Entry 6IB8 (X-ray diffraction, 1.65 A resolution); this record covers chains A and B of the 3 polymer chains in the assembly.

[Chain A (and B)]
Name: Inositol-1-monophosphatase
Organism: Escherichia coli
Notes: EC 3.1.3.25; chain B of this document is another copy of the same molecule, construct and numbering; everything in this record applies to it too
UniProtKB: P0ADG4 (SUHB_ECOLI); residues 1-267 here = UniProt positions 1-267
Sequence (271 residues; each row starts with the number of its first residue; numbers below 1 keep their minus sign (Gly-3 is residue -3)):
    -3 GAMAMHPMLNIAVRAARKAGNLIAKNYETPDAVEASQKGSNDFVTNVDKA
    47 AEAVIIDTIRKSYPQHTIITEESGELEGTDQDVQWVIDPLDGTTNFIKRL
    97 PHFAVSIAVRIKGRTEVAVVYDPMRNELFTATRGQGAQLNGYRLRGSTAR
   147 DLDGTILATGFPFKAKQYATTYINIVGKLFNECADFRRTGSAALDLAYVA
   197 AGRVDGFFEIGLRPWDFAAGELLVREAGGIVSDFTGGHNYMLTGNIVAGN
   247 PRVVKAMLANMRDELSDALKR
Disordered / not traced: -3 to 0, 33-38, 266-267 (chain B: 267)
Sequence notes: expression tag (-3 to 0)
Metal / ion sites: Mg2+: Glu67, Asp84, Leu86
Curated features (UniProtKB/Swiss-Prot):
  - binding site (Mg(2+)): Glu67, Asp84, Leu86
  - binding site (substrate): Glu67, Leu86 to Thr89, Arg183, Asp212
  - mutagenesis: Asp87 (D87N: Loss of IMPase activity, still complements dnaB121 helicase mutation), Arg139 (R139C: In suhB10; decreases polypeptide chain elongation rate, grows at 30 but not 25 degrees Celsius; when associated with A-250), Gly173 (G173V: No growth at 30 degrees Celsius, IMPase activity not inhibited by RNA polymerase (RNAP)), Arg183 (R183A: Some growth at 30 degrees Celsius, greater IMPase activity, partially inhibited by RNAP), Arg184 (R184A: Grows at 30 degrees Celsius, makes more dimer, partially inhibited by RNAP, crystallizes; R184I: No growth at 30 degrees Celsius, IMPase activity not inhibited by RNAP), Val250 (V250A: In suhB10; decreases polypeptide chain elongation rate, grows at 30 but not 25 degrees Celsius; when associated with C-139), Lys251 to Leu254 (3-fold decreased affinity for NusA, less efficient in delaying or suppressing Rho-dependent transcription termination)

[Chain A / chain B interface]
Residue-residue contacts (62; chain A residue first):
  Tyr23(A) - Arg199(B)  hydrogen bond
  Val29(A) - Arg141(B)
  Val29(A) - Gly142(B)
  Val29(A) - Thr144(B)
  Thr90(A) - Ile152(B)
  Asn91(A) - Arg183(B)  hydrogen bond
  Lys94(A) - Ile152(B)
  Lys94(A) - Gly198(B)
  Lys94(A) - Arg199(B)
  Lys94(A) - Asp201(B)  salt bridge
  Arg95(A) - Arg199(B)  hydrogen bond (backbone-side chain)
  Leu96(A) - Tyr194(B)  hydrophobic
  Leu96(A) - Arg199(B)
  Pro97(A) - Arg121(B)  hydrogen bond (backbone-side chain)
  Pro97(A) - Arg199(B)
  Arg121(A) - Pro97(B)  hydrogen bond (side chain-backbone)
  Arg121(A) - Arg121(B)
  Gly150(A) - Asn37(B)
  Ile152(A) - Thr90(B)
  Ile152(A) - Lys94(B)
  Phe157(A) - Val172(B)  hydrophobic
  Phe157(A) - Phe176(B)  hydrophobic
  Phe157(A) - Asp181(B)
  Phe157(A) - Phe182(B)  hydrophobic
  Pro158(A) - Phe176(B)
  Phe159(A) - Ala180(B)
  Phe159(A) - Asp181(B)
  Lys162(A) - Phe176(B)  hydrogen bond (side chain-backbone)
  Lys162(A) - Cys179(B)  hydrogen bond (side chain-backbone)
  Ala165(A) - Phe176(B)  hydrophobic
  Ile169(A) - Ile169(B)  hydrophobic
  Val172(A) - Phe157(B)  hydrophobic
  Phe176(A) - Phe157(B)  hydrophobic
  Phe176(A) - Pro158(B)
  Phe176(A) - Lys162(B)  hydrogen bond (backbone-side chain)
  Phe176(A) - Ala165(B)  hydrophobic
  Cys179(A) - Lys162(B)  hydrogen bond (backbone-side chain)
  Ala180(A) - Asn37(B)
  Ala180(A) - Phe159(B)
  Asp181(A) - Phe157(B)
  Asp181(A) - Phe159(B)
  Asp181(A) - Arg184(B)  salt bridge
  Phe182(A) - Phe157(B)  hydrophobic
  Phe182(A) - Arg184(B)
  Arg183(A) - Asn91(B)  hydrogen bond
  Arg183(A) - Arg184(B)
  Arg183(A) - Thr185(B)
  Arg183(A) - Gly186(B)
  Arg184(A) - Asp181(B)  salt bridge
  Arg184(A) - Phe182(B)
  Arg184(A) - Arg183(B)
  Arg184(A) - Arg184(B)  hydrogen bond (backbone-backbone)
  Thr185(A) - Arg183(B)
  Gly186(A) - Arg183(B)
  Tyr194(A) - Leu96(B)  hydrophobic
  Gly198(A) - Lys94(B)
  Arg199(A) - Tyr23(B)  hydrogen bond
  Arg199(A) - Lys94(B)
  Arg199(A) - Arg95(B)  hydrogen bond (side chain-backbone)
  Arg199(A) - Leu96(B)
  Arg199(A) - Pro97(B)
  Asp201(A) - Lys94(B)  salt bridge
Other interface residues (no listed pair), chain A (36 interface residues in all): Glu30, His98, Met120, Gly173, Val200
Other interface residues (no listed pair), chain B (39 interface residues in all): His98, Met120, Glu123, Gly173, Asn177, Val200

[Summary]
The interface between chain A and chain B involves 36 residues on one side and 39 on the other; the contacts
include 13 hydrogen bonds and 4 salt bridges. Among the polar pairs are Lys94(A)-Asp201(B),
Asp181(A)-Arg184(B) and Tyr23(A)-Arg199(B).
Both chains are Inositol-1-monophosphatase (Escherichia coli). Entry 6IB8 (Structure of a complex of SuhB and
NusA AR2 domain) was determined by X-ray diffraction.
